PDB entry 8BH8 | X-ray diffraction, 2.88 A resolution | chains A and C of the 3 polymer chains in the assembly

[Chain A]
Protein: PCIF1_WW domain-containing protein
Source organism: Candida tropicalis MYA-3404
UniProt: C5MJA9 (C5MJA9_CANTT); residues 1-530 here = UniProt positions 1-530
Chain sequence (532 residues; numbered 1 to 532; the number before each row is that of its first residue):
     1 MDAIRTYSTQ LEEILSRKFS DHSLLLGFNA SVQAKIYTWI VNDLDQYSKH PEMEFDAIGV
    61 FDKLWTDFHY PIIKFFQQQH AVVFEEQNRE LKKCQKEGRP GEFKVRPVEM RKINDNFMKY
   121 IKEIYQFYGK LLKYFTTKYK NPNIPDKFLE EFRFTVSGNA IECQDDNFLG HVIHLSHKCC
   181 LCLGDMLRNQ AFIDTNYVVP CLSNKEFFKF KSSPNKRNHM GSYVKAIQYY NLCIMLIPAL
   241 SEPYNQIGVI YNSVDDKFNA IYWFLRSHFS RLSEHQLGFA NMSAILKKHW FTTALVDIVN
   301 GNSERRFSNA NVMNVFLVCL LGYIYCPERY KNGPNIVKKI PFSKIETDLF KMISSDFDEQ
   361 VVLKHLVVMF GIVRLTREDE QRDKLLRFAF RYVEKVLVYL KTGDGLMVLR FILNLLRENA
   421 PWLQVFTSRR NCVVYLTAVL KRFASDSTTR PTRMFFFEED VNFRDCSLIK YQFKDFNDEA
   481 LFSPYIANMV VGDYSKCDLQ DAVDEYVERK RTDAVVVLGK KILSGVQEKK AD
Not modelled in the structure: 1-2, 526-532
Differences from the reference sequence: expression tag (531-532)

[Chain C]
Molecule: 13-nt RNA strand
Sequence (13 nucleotides; numbered 444 to 456; the number before each row is that of its first residue):
   444 GCUUUACACA AGG
Not modelled in the structure: 452-456

[Chain A / chain C interface]
Pairs across the interface (6; chain A residue first):
  Pro-341(A) / U448(C)  sugar contact
  Ser-343(A) / A449(C)  hydrogen bond to the sugar
  Lys-344(A) / A449(C)  hydrogen bond to the sugar
  Thr-347(A) / A449(C)  sugar contact
  Thr-347(A) / C450(C)  sugar contact
  Lys-351(A) / A451(C)  salt bridge to the phosphate

[Summary]
The interface between chain A and chain C involves 5 residues on one side and 4 on the other; the contacts
include 2 hydrogen bonds and 1 salt bridge. Polar pairs include Ser-343(A)/A449(C), Lys-344(A)/A449(C) and
Lys-351(A)/A451(C).
Here chain A is PCIF1_WW domain-containing protein (Candida tropicalis MYA-3404) and chain C is a 13-nt RNA
strand. Entry 8BH8 (Structure of Est1 from Candida Tropicalis in complex with TLC1 telomerase RNA fragment
444-456) was determined by X-ray diffraction.
